PDB entry 9PCZ | electron microscopy, 3.65 A resolution | chains E and I of the 14 polymer chains in the assembly

Chain E:
Molecule: Vesicle-fusing ATPase
From: Cricetulus griseus
Notes: EC 3.6.4.6
UniProtKB: P18708 (NSF_CRIGR); residue numbers follow UniProt; this construct covers 1-744
Sequence (747 residues; row label = number of the first residue in the row; numbers below 1 keep their minus sign (Gly-2 is residue -2)):
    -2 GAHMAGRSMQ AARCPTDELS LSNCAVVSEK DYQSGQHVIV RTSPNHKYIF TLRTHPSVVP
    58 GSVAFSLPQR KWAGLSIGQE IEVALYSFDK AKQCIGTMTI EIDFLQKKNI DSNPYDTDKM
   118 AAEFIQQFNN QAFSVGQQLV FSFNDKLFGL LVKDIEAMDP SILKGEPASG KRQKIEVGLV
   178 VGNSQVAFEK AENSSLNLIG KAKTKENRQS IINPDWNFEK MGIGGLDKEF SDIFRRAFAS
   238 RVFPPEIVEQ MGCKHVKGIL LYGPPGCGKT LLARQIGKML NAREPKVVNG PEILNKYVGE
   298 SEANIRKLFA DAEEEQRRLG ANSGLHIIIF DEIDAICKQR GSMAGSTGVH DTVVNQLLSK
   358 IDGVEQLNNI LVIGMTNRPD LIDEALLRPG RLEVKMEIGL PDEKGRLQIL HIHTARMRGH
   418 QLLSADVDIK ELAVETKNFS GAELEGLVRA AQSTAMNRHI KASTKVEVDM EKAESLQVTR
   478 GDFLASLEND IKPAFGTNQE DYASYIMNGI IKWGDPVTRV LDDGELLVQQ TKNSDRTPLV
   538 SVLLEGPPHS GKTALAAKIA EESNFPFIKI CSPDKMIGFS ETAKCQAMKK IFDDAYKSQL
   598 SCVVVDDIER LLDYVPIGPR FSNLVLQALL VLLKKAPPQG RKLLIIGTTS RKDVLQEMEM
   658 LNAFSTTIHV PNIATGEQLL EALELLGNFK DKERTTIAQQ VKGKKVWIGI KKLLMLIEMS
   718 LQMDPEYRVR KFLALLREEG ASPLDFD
Disordered / not traced: -2 to 205, 620, 741-744
Sequence notes: expression tag (-2 to 0)
Ion coordination: Mg2+ near Thr550 (its only coordinating residue here)
Small-molecule neighbours:
  - ATP (adenosine-5'-triphosphate), molecule 1: Gly219, Ile220, Gly221, Leu223, Pro262, Gly263, Cys264, Gly265, Lys266, Thr267, Leu268, Asn374, Ile406, His410, Gly438, Ala439, Glu442
  - ATP, molecule 2: Tyr502, Met504, Asn505, Gly506, Ile507, Ile508, Trp510, Val514, Pro545, His546, Ser547, Gly548, Lys549, Thr550, Ala551, Ile707, Lys708, Leu711
UniProt features mapped onto this chain:
  - binding site (ATP): Asn505 to Trp510, Pro545 to Leu552
  - binding site (Mg(2+)): Thr550
  - modified residue: Lys105 (N6-acetyllysine), Ser207 (Phosphoserine), Tyr259 (Phosphotyrosine), Ser569 (Phosphoserine)
Reported in the primary citation:
  - post-translational modification sites: Ser207 (citing earlier work)

Chain I:
Molecule: Syntaxin-1A
From: Rattus norvegicus
UniProtKB: P32851 (STX1A_RAT); residue numbers follow UniProt; this construct covers 1-267
Sequence (267 residues; row label = number of the first residue in the row):
     1 MKDRTQELRT AKDSDDDDDV TVTVDRDRFM DEFFEQVEEI RGFIDKIAEN VEEVKRKHSA
    61 ILASPNPDEK TKEELEELMS DIKKTANKVR SKLKSIEQSI EQEEGLNRSS ADLRIRKTQH
   121 STLSRKFVEV MSEYNATQSD YRERCKGRIQ RQLEITGRTT TSEELEDMLE SGNPAIFASG
   181 IIMDSSISKQ ALSEIETRHS EIIKLENSIR ELHDMFMDMA MLVESQGEMI DRIEYNVEHA
   241 VDYVERAVSD TKKAVKYQSK ARRKKIM
Disordered / not traced: 1-185, 260-267
UniProt features mapped onto this chain:
  - site: Lys253, Ala254 (Microbial infection: Cleavage)
  - modified residue (Phosphoserine): Ser14, Ser64, Ser95, Ser188
  - cross-link (Glycyl lysine isopeptide (Lys-Gly)): Lys252 (interchain with G-Cter in SUMO), Lys253 (interchain with G-Cter in SUMO), Lys256 (interchain with G-Cter in SUMO)

Interface between chain E and chain I:
Residue-residue contacts (11):
  Lys293(E) - Glu196(I)
  Lys293(E) - Thr197(I)  hydrogen bond
  Tyr294(E) - Thr197(I)
  Tyr294(E) - His199(I)
  Val295(E) - Glu196(I)
  Val295(E) - Thr197(I)  hydrogen bond (backbone-backbone)
  Val295(E) - Arg198(I)
  Gly342(E) - Leu192(I)
  Gly342(E) - Ser193(I)
  Thr344(E) - Glu196(I)
  Val346(E) - Glu196(I)
Other interface residues (no listed pair), chain E (7 interface residues in all): Ala341
Other interface residues (no listed pair), chain I (7 interface residues in all): Glu194

In short:
The chain E/chain I interface involves 7 residues from each chain; the contacts include 2 hydrogen bonds.
Polar pairs include Lys293(E)-Thr197(I) and Val295(E)-Thr197(I). Bound to chain E: ATP. Curated annotation
(UniProt) lists 14 ATP-binding residues and Mg2+-binding residue Thr550(E) on chain E. The paper reports a
modification site at Ser207(E).
Chain E is Vesicle-fusing ATPase (Cricetulus griseus) and chain I is Syntaxin-1A (Rattus norvegicus); the
structure, 22bin20S complex (NSF-alphaSNAP-2:2 syntaxin-1a:SNAP-25), hydrolyzing, class 15, was determined by
electron microscopy, deposited together with 9OJR, 9OJU, 9OJZ, 9OK3, 9OK5, 9OKC and 17 further entries.
